PDB entry 4RUB | X-ray diffraction, 2.70 A resolution | chains S and T of the 8 polymer chains in the assembly

Chain S (and T):
Name: Ribulose 1,5-bisphosphate carboxylase/oxygenase (form IV)
Source organism: Nicotiana tabacum
Notes: EC 4.1.1.39; chain T of this document is another copy of the same molecule, construct and numbering; everything in this record applies to it too
UniProt: P69249 (RBS_TOBAC); residues 1-123 here correspond to UniProt positions 58-180 (UniProt number = residue number + 57)
Sequence (123 residues; each row starts with the number of its first residue):
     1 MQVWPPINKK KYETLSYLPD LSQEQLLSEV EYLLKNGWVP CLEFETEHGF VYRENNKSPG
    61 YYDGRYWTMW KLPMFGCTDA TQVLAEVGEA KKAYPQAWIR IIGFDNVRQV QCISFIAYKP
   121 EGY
Sequence notes: conflict G88 (Glu145 in P69249)

Chain S / chain T interface:
Contacting residue pairs - 11 pairs, chain S then chain T:
  M1(S) with K71(T)
  V3(S) with F44(T), hydrophobic; W70(T), hydrophobic; K71(T)
  P5(S) with Y94(T)
  P6(S) with F44(T), hydrophobic; T68(T); Y94(T)
  I7(S) with T46(T); Y94(T), hydrophobic; Q96(T)
Other interface residues (no listed pair), chain S (6 interface residues in all): K57
Other interface residues (no listed pair), chain T (11 interface residues in all): E47, E54, N55, M69

Overview:
6 residues of chain S and 11 residues of chain T are in contact.
Chain S and chain T are both Ribulose 1,5-bisphosphate carboxylase/oxygenase (form IV) (Nicotiana tabacum);
the structure, A crystal form of ribulose-1,5-bisphosphate carboxylase(slash)oxygenase from nicotiana tabacum
in the activated state, was determined by X-ray diffraction.
